Entry 6PNS (electron microscopy, 3.70 A resolution); this record covers chains A and D of the 11 polymer chains in the assembly.

Chain A:
Name: RNA-directed RNA polymerase
Source organism: Bluetongue virus 1
Notes: EC 2.7.7.48
UniProtKB: W0G557 (W0G557_9REOV); residues 1-1302 here = UniProt positions 1-1302
Sequence (1302 residues; each row starts with the number of its first residue):
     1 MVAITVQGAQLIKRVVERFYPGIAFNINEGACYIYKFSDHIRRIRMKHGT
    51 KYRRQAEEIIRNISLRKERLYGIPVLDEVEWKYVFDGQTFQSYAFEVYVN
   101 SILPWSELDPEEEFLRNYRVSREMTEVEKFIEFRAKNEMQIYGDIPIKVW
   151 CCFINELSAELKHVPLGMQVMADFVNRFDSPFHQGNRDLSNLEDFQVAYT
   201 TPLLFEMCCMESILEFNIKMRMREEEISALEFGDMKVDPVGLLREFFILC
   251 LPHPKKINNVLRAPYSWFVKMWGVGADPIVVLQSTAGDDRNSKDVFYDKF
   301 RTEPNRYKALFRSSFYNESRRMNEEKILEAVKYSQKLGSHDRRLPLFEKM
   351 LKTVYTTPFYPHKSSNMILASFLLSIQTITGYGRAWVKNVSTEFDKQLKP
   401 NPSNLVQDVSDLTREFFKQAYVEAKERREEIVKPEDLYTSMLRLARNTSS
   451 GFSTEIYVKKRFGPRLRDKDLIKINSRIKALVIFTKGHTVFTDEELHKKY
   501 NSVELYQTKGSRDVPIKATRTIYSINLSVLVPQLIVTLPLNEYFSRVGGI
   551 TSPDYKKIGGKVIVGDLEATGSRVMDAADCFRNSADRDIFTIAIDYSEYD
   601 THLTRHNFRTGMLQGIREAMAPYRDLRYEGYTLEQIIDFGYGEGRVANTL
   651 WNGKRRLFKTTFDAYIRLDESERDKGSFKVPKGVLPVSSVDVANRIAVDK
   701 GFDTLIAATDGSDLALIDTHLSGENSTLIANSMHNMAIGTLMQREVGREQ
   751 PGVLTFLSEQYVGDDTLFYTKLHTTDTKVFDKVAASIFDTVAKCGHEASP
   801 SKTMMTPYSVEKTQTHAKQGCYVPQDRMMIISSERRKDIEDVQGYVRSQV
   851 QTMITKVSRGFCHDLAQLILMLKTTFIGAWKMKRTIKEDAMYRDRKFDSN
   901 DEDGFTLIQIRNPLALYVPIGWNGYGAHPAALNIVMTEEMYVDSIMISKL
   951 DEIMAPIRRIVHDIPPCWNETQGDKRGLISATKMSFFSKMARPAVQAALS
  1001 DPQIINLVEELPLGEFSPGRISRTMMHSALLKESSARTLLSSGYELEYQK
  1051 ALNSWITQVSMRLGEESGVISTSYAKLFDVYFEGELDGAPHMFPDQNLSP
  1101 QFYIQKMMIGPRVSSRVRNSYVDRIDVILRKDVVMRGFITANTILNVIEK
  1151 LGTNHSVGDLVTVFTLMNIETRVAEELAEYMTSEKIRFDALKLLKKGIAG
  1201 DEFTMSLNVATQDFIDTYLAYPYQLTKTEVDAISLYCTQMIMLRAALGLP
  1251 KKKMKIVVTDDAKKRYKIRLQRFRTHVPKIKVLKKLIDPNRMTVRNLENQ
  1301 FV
Disordered / not traced: 1, 465-470, 566-569

Chain D:
Name: Inner core structural protein VP3
Source organism: Bluetongue virus 1
UniProtKB: Q1AE73 (Q1AE73_9REOV); residues 1-901 here = UniProt positions 1-901
Sequence (901 residues; row label = number of the first residue in the row):
     1 MAAQNEQRPERIKTTPYLEGDVLSSDSGPLLSVFALQEIMQKVRQVQADY
    51 MTATREVDFTVPDVQKILDDIKALAAEQVYKIVKVPSISFRHIVMQSRDR
   101 VLRVDTYYEEMSQVGDVITEDEPEKFYSTIIKKVRFIRGKGSFILHDIPT
   151 RDHRGMEVAEPEVLGVEFKNVLPVLTAEHRAMIQNALDGSIIENGNVATR
   201 DVDVFIGACSEPVYRIYNRLQGYIEAVQLQELRNSIGWLERLGHRKRITY
   251 SQEVLTDFRRQDTIWVLALQLPVNPQVVWDVPRSSIANLIMNIATCLPTG
   301 EYIAPNPRISSITLTQRITTTGPFAILTGSTPTAQQLNDVRKIYLALMFP
   351 GQIILDLKIDPGERMDPAVRMVAGVVGHLLFTAGGRFTNLTQNMARQLDI
   401 ALNDYLLYMYNTRVQVNYGPTGEPLDFQIGRNQYDCNVFRADFATGTGYN
   451 GWATIDVEYREPAPYVHAQRYIRYCGIDSRELINPTTYGIGMTYHCYNEM
   501 LRMLVAAGKDSEAAYFRSMLPFHMVRFARINQIINEDLHSVFSLPDDMFN
   551 ALLPDLIAGAHQNADPVVLDVSWISLWFAFNRSFEPTHRNEMLEVAPLIE
   601 SVYASELSVMKVDMRHLSLMQRRFPDVLIQARPSHFWKAVLNDSPEAVKA
   651 VMNLSHSHNFINIRDMMRWVMLPSLQPSLKLALEEEAWAAANDFEDLMLT
   701 DQVYMHRDMLPEPRLDDIERFRQEGFYYTNMLEAPPEIDRVVQYTYEIAR
   751 LQANMGQFRAALRRIMDDDDWVRFGGVLRTVRVKFYDARPPDDVLQGLPF
   801 SYDTNERGGLAYATIKYATETTIFYLIYNVEFSNTPDSLVLINPTYTMTK
   851 VFINKRIVERVRVGQILAVLNRRFVAYKGKMRIMDITQSLKMGTKLAAPT
   901 V
Disordered / not traced: 1-25, 46-56

Interface between chain A and chain D:
Pairs across the interface (30; chain A residue first):
  D943(A) - L30(D)
  M946(A) - L30(D)  hydrophobic
  M946(A) - L36(D)  hydrophobic
  L1063(A) - V33(D)  hydrophobic
  K1076(A) - L31(D)  hydrogen bond (side chain-backbone)
  K1076(A) - S32(D)
  K1076(A) - V33(D)  hydrogen bond (backbone-backbone)
  L1077(A) - S32(D)
  L1077(A) - F34(D)  hydrophobic
  F1078(A) - S32(D)
  D1079(A) - L30(D)
  D1079(A) - L31(D)
  D1079(A) - S32(D)  hydrogen bond (side chain-backbone)
  V1080(A) - P29(D)
  V1080(A) - L30(D)  hydrogen bond (backbone-backbone)
  Y1081(A) - P29(D)  hydrophobic
  Y1236(A) - L30(D)
  R1265(A) - R308(D)
  K1267(A) - F34(D)
  I1268(A) - F34(D)
  M1292(A) - T319(D)
  R1295(A) - I318(D)
  R1295(A) - T321(D)
  N1296(A) - I318(D)
  E1298(A) - I318(D)
  N1299(A) - S311(D)  hydrogen bond (side chain-backbone)
  N1299(A) - T315(D)  hydrogen bond (side chain-backbone)
  N1299(A) - Q316(D)
  V1302(A) - R308(D)  hydrogen bond (backbone-side chain)
  V1302(A) - S311(D)
Other interface residues (no listed pair), chain A (25 interface residues in all): I947, F1082, M1240, L1249, D1260, Q1271
Other interface residues (no listed pair), chain D (17 interface residues in all): D26, S27, G28

In short:
25 residues of chain A and 17 residues of chain D are in contact, with 7 hydrogen bonds. Polar contacts
include K1076(A)-L31(D), D1079(A)-S32(D) and N1299(A)-S311(D).
Here chain A is RNA-directed RNA polymerase and chain D is Inner core structural protein VP3, both from
Bluetongue virus 1. Entry 6PNS (In situ structure of BTV RNA-dependent RNA polymerase in BTV virion) was
determined by electron microscopy (same publication as 6PO2).
